Entry 7MW5 (electron microscopy, 3.42 A resolution); this record covers chains B and G of the 9 polymer chains in the assembly.

== Chain B ==
Name: Spike glycoprotein
From: Severe acute respiratory syndrome coronavirus 2
Reference sequence: P0DTC2 (SPIKE_SARS2); numbering as in UniProt (aligned over 1-1208)
Amino-acid sequence (1288 residues; row label = number of the first residue in the row):
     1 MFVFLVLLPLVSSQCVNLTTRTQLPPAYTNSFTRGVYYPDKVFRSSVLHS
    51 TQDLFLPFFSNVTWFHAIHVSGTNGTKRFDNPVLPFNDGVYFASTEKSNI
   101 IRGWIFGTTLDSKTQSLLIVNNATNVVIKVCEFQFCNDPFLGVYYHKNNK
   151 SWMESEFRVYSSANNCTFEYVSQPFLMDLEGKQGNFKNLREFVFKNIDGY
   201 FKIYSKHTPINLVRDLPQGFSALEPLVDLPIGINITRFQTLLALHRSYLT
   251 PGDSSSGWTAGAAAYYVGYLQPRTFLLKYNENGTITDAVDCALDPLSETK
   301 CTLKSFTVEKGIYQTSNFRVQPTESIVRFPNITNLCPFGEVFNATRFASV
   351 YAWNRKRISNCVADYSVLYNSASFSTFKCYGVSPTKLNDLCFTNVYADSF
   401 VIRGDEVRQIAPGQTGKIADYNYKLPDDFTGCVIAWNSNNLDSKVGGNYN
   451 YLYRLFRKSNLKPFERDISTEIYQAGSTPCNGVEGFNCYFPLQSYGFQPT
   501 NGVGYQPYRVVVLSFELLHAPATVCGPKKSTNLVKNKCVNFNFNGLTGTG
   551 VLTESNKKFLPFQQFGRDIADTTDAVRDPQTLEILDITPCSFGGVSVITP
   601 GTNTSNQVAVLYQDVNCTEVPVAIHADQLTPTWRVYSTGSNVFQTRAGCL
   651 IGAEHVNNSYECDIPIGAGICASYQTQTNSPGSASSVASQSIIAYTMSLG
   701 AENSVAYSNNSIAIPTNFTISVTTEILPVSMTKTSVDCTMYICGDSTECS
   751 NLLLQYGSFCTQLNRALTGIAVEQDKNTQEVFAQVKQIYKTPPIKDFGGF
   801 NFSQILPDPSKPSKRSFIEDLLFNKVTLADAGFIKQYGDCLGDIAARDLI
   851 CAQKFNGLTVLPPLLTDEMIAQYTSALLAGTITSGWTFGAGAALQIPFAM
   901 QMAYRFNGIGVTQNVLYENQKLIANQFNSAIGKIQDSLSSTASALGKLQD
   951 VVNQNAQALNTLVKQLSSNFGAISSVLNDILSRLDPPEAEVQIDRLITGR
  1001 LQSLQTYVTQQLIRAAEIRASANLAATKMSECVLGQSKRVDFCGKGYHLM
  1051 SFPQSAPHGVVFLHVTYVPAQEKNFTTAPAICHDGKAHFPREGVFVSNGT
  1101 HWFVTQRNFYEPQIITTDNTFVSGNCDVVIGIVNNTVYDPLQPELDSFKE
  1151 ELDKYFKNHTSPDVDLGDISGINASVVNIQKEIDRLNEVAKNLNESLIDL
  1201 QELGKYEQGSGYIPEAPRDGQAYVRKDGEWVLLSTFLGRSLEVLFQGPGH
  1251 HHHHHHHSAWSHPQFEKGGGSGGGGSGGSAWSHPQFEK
Unresolved in the structure: 1-14, 71-74, 111-115, 146-150, 621-640, 676-689, 828-853, 1146-1288
Differences from the reference sequence: conflict G682 (Arg in P0DTC2), S683 (Arg in P0DTC2), S685 (Arg in P0DTC2), P986 (Lys in P0DTC2), P987 (Val in P0DTC2); expression tag (1209-1288)
Disulfides: C15-C136, C131-C166, C291-C301, C336-C361, C379-C432, C391-C525, C480-C488, C538-C590, C617-C649, C662-C671, C743-C749, C1032-C1043, C1082-C1126
Covalent attachments: N-acetylglucosamine (NAG) linked to N17, N61, T124, N165, N234, N282, N331, N343, N603, N616, N657, N709, N717, N801, N1074, N1098, N1134
Small-molecule neighbours: N-acetylglucosamine (NAG; 2-acetamido-2-deoxy-beta-D-glucopyranose): A706, E1072, K1073
Swiss-Prot annotation at these positions:
  - region: N280 to C301 (Putative superantigen), R403 to D405 (Integrin-binding motif), N448 to F456 (Immunodominant HLA epitope recognized by the CD8+), P681, A684 (Putative superantigen), S816 to Y837 (Fusion peptide 1), K835 to F855 (Fusion peptide 2), D1163 to E1202 (Heptad repeat 2)
  - site: R815, S816 (Cleavage)
  - glycosylation: N17 (N-linked (GlcNAc...) (complex) asparagine), N61 (N-linked (GlcNAc...) (hybrid) asparagine), N74 (N-linked (GlcNAc...) (complex) asparagine), N122 (N-linked (GlcNAc...) (hybrid) asparagine), N149 (N-linked (GlcNAc...) (complex) asparagine), N165 (N-linked (GlcNAc...) (complex) asparagine), N234 (N-linked (GlcNAc...) (high mannose) asparagine), N282 (N-linked (GlcNAc...) (complex) asparagine), T323 (O-linked (GalNAc) threonine), S325 (O-linked (HexNAc...) serine), N331 (N-linked (GlcNAc...) (complex) asparagine), N343 (N-linked (GlcNAc...) (complex) asparagine), N603 (N-linked (GlcNAc...) (hybrid) asparagine), N616 (N-linked (GlcNAc...) (complex) asparagine), N657 (N-linked (GlcNAc...) (complex) asparagine), T676 (O-linked (GlcNAc...) threonine), T678 (O-linked (GlcNAc...) threonine), N709 (N-linked (GlcNAc...) (high mannose) asparagine), N717 (N-linked (GlcNAc...) (hybrid) asparagine), N801 (N-linked (GlcNAc...) (hybrid) asparagine) and 6 more in UniProt

== Chain G ==
Name: Fab of antibody clone 2, light chain
From: Homo sapiens
Notes: antibody fragment or engineered binder
Amino-acid sequence (265 residues; numbered 1 to 265; the number before each row is that of its first residue):
     1 MESDTLLLWVLLLWVPGSTGDIVLTQSPASLAVSLGQRATISCRASESVE
    51 YYGTSLMQWYQQKPGQPPKVLIYAASNVESGVPARFSGSGSGTDFSLNIH
   101 PVEEDDIAMYFCQQSRKVPWTFGGGTKLEIKRADAAPTVSIFPPSSEQLT
   151 SGGASVVCFTVAAPSVFIFPPSDEQLKSGTASVVCLLNNFYPREAKVQWK
   201 VDNALQSGNSQESVTEQDSKDSTYSLSSTLTLSKADYEKHKVYACEVTHQ
   251 GLSSPVTKSFNRGEA
Unresolved in the structure: 1-21, 133-159, 264-265
Disulfides: C43-C112, C185-C245

== Chain B / chain G interface ==
Contacting residue pairs (19; chain B residue first):
  F456(B) - Y73(G)  hydrophobic
  F456(B) - N77(G)
  A475(B) - Y52(G)
  G476(B) - Y52(G)
  S477(B) - Y52(G)  hydrogen bond
  T478(B) - Y52(G)
  F486(B) - Q58(G)
  F486(B) - Y60(G)
  F486(B) - Q113(G)
  F486(B) - S115(G)
  F486(B) - W120(G)  hydrophobic
  N487(B) - L56(G)
  N487(B) - S115(G)  hydrogen bond (side chain-backbone)
  N487(B) - W120(G)
  Q493(B) - Y73(G)
  Q493(B) - N77(G)
  Q493(B) - V78(G)
  Q493(B) - S80(G)
  S494(B) - S80(G)
Interface residues without a listed pair, chain B (11 interface residues in all): Y449, L455
Interface residues without a listed pair, chain G (13 interface residues in all): E79, G81

== Overview ==
11 residues of chain B and 13 residues of chain G are in contact, with 2 hydrogen bonds. Polar pairs include
S477(B)-Y52(G) and N487(B)-S115(G). Bound to chain B: N-acetylglucosamine. N-acetylglucosamine is covalently
linked to N17(B), N61(B), T124(B), N165(B), N234(B) and N282(B) and 11 more.
Here chain B is Spike glycoprotein (Severe acute respiratory syndrome coronavirus 2) and chain G is Fab of
antibody clone 2, light chain (Homo sapiens). Entry 7MW5 (Structure of the SARS-CoV-2 Spike trimer with one
RBD down in complex with the Fab fragment ...) was determined by electron microscopy (same publication as
7MW2, 7MW3, 7MW4 and 7MW6).
